4IVT - chain A; structure by X-ray diffraction, 1.60 A resolution.

Chain A:
Name: Beta-secretase 1
Organism: Homo sapiens
Notes: EC 3.4.23.46
UniProtKB: P56817 (BACE1_HUMAN); residues -18 to 393 here correspond to UniProt positions 43-454 (UniProt number = residue number + 61)
Amino-acid sequence (433 residues; numbered -39 to 393; the number before each row is that of its first residue; numbers below 1 keep their minus sign (Met-39 is residue -39)):
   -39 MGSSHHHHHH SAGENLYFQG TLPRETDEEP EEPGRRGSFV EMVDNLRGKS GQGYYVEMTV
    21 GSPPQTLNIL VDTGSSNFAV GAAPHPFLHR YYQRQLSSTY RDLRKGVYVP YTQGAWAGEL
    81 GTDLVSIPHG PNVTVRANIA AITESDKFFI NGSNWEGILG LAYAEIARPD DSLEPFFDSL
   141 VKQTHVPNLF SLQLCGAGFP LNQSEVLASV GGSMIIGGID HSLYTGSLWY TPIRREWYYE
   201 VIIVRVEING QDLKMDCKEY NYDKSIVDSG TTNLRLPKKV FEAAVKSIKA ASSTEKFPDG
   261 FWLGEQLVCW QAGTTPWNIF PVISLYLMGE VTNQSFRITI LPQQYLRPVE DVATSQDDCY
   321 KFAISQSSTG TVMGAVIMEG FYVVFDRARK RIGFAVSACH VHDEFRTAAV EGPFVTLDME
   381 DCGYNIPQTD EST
Not modelled in the structure: -39 to -5, 158-169, 311-314, 387-393
Disulfides: Cys155-Cys359, Cys217-Cys382, Cys269-Cys319
Construct notes: expression tag (-39 to -19); engineered mutation Ala75 (Lys136 in P56817), Ala77 (Glu138 in P56817)
Residues lining bound ligands: VTI (N-{N-[4-(acetylamino)-3,5-dichlorobenzyl]carbamimidoyl}-2-(1H-indol-1-yl)acetamide): Leu30, Asp32, Gly34, Tyr71, Thr72, Gln73, Gly74, Lys107, Phe108, Ile110, Trp115, Ile118, Asp228, Gly230, Thr231, Arg235, Thr329
Curated features (UniProtKB/Swiss-Prot):
  - active site: Asp32, Asp228
  - modified residue (N6-acetyllysine): Lys65, Lys214, Lys218, Lys224, Lys238, Lys239, Lys246
  - glycosylation (N-linked (GlcNAc...) asparagine): Asn92, Asn111, Asn162, Asn293
Reported in the primary citation:
  - binding site for VTI: Asp32, Thr72, Gln73, Phe108, Asp228, Arg235
  - catalytic residues: Asp32, Asp228 (citing earlier work)
  - conformationally variable residues (loop rearrangement): Thr72, Gln73

Summary:
Bound to chain A: compound VTI. UniProt lists active-site residues Asp32 and Asp228. From the paper: catalytic
residues Asp32 and Asp228; a binding site for VTI at Asp32, Thr72 and Gln73 among others.
Chain A is Beta-secretase 1 (Homo sapiens); the structure, Crystal structure of BACE1 with its inhibitor, was
determined by X-ray diffraction together with 4IVS from the same study.
